7D9I - chain A; structure by X-ray diffraction, 2.10 A resolution.

Chain A:
Protein: Spermidine dehydrogenase, SpdH
Organism: Pseudomonas aeruginosa (strain ATCC 15692 / DSM 22644 / CIP 104116 / JCM 14847 / LMG 12228 / 1C / PRS 101 / PAO1)
Notes: EC 1.5.99.6
UniProt: Q9HXS8 (Q9HXS8_PSEAE); numbering as in UniProt (aligned over 1-620)
Sequence (620 residues; numbered 1 to 620; the number before each row is that of its first residue):
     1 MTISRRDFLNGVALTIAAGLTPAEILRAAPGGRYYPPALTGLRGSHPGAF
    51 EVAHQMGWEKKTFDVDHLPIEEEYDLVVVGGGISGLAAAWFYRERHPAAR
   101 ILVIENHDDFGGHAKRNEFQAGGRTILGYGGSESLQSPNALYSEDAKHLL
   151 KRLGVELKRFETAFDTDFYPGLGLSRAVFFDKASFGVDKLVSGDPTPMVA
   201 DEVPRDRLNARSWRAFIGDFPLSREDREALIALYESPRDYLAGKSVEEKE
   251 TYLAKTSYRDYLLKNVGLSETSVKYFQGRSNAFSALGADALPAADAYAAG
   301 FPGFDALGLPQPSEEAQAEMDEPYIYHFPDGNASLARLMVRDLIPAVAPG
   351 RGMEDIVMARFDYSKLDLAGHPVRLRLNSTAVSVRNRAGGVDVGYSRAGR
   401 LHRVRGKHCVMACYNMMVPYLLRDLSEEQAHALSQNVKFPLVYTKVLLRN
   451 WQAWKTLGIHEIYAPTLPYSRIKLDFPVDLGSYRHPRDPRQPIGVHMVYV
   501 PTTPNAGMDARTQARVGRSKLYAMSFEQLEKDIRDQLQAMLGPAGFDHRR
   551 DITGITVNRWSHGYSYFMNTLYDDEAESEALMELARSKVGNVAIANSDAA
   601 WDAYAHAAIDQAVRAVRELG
Not modelled in the structure: 1-33, 313-319, 620
Sequence notes: engineered mutation A282 (Asp in Q9HXS8)
Metal / ion sites: heme Fe: H54, H562
Ligand contacts:
  - FAD (flavin-adenine dinucleotide): V79, G80, G81, G82, I83, S84, G85, I104, E105, N106, H107, G111, G112, H113, A114, G131, S132, E133, S134, Q136, Y324, N332, S379, T380, A381, A412, C413, Y414, M417, L421, L441, Y443, W560, G563, Y564, N596, S597, A603, Y604, A605, A608
  - heme (HEM): S45, A49, F50, A53, H54, G57, W58, N106, H107, Y414, M416, M417, Y420, S434, R515, R518, S519, L521, Y522, R559, S561, H562

In short:
Ligands of chain A: flavin-adenine dinucleotide and heme. H54 and H562 coordinate a heme Fe ion.
Chain A is Spermidine dehydrogenase, SpdH (Pseudomonas aeruginosa (strain ATCC 15692 / DSM 22644 / CIP 104116
/ JCM 14847 / LMG 12228 / 1C / PRS 101 / PAO1)); the structure, SpdH Spermidine dehydrogenase D282A mutant,
was determined by X-ray diffraction (same publication as 7D9F, 7D9G, 7D9H and 7D9J).
